7OH9 - chains D and I of the 13 polymer chains in the assembly; structure by electron microscopy, 3.00 A resolution.

Chain D:
Molecule: Histone H2B 1.1
Organism: Xenopus laevis
UniProtKB: P02281 (H2B11_XENLA); residues 1-122 here correspond to UniProt positions 5-126 (UniProt number = residue number + 4)
Chain sequence (122 residues; row label = number of the first residue in the row):
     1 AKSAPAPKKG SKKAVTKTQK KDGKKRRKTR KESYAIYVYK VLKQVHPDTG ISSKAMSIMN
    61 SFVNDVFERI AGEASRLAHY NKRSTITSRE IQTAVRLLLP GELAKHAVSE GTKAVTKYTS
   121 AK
Not modelled in the structure: 1-25
Sequence notes: conflict Thr29 (Ser33 in P02281)
Swiss-Prot annotation at these positions:
  - modified residue: Lys2 (N6-acetyllysine), Lys9 (N6-acetyllysine), Ser11 (Phosphoserine), Lys12 (N6-acetyllysine), Lys17 (N6-acetyllysine)
  - glycosylation: Ser109 (O-linked (GlcNAc) serine)
  - cross-link: Lys117 (Glycyl lysine isopeptide (Lys-Gly) (interchain with G-Cter in ubiquitin))

Chain I:
Molecule: 145-nt DNA strand
Organism: synthetic construct
Sequence (145 nucleotides; each row starts with the number of its first residue; numbers below 1 keep their minus sign (DA-72 is residue -72)):
   -72 ATCAGAATCC CGGTGCCGAG GCCGCTCAAT TGGTCGTAGA CAGCTCTAGC ACCGCTTAAA
   -12 CGCACGTACG CGCTGTCCCC CGCGTTTTAA CCGCCAAGGG GATTACTCCC TAGTCTCCAG
    48 GCACGTGTCA GATATATACA TCGAT

Interface between chain D and chain I:
Pairs across the interface (18; chain D residue first):
  Arg26(D) - DT30(I)  sugar contact
  Thr29(D) - DT30(I)  hydrogen bond to the phosphate
  Arg30(D) - DT-47(I)  sugar contact
  Tyr39(D) - DG-53(I)  hydrogen bond to the phosphate
  Tyr39(D) - DG-52(I)  hydrogen bond to the phosphate
  Gly50(D) - DG-53(I)  phosphate contact
  Ile51(D) - DA-54(I)  sugar contact
  Ile51(D) - DG-53(I)  phosphate contact
  Ser52(D) - DA-54(I)  phosphate contact
  Ser53(D) - DA-54(I)  hydrogen bond to the phosphate
  Arg83(D) - DG-34(I)  phosphate contact
  Arg83(D) - DA-33(I)  salt bridge to the phosphate
  Ser84(D) - DA-35(I)  hydrogen bond to the phosphate
  Ser84(D) - DG-34(I)  hydrogen bond to the phosphate
  Thr85(D) - DA-35(I)  phosphate contact
  Thr85(D) - DG-34(I)  hydrogen bond to the phosphate
  Lys122(D) - DT-42(I)  salt bridge to the phosphate
  Lys122(D) - DG-41(I)  phosphate contact
Also at the interface, not in a pair above, chain D (15 interface residues in all): Arg27, Glu32, Lys82
Also at the interface, not in a pair above, chain I (14 interface residues in all): DG-49, DC-48, DC-46, DA-45

In short:
The interface between chain D and chain I involves 15 residues on one side and 14 on the other, with 7
hydrogen bonds and 2 salt bridges. Among the polar pairs are Thr29(D)-DT30(I), Tyr39(D)-DG-53(I) and
Tyr39(D)-DG-52(I).
Here chain D is Histone H2B 1.1 (Xenopus laevis) and chain I is a 145-nt DNA strand (synthetic construct).
Entry 7OH9 (Nucleosome with TBP and TFIIA bound at SHL -6) was determined by electron microscopy together with
7OHA, 7OHB and 7OHC from the same study.
